7TOJ - chain A; structure by X-ray diffraction, 1.30 A resolution.

[Chain A]
Molecule: SGNH/GDSL hydrolase family protein
From: Chryseobacterium sp. YR480
Sequence (387 residues; numbered 1 to 387; the number before each row is that of its first residue):
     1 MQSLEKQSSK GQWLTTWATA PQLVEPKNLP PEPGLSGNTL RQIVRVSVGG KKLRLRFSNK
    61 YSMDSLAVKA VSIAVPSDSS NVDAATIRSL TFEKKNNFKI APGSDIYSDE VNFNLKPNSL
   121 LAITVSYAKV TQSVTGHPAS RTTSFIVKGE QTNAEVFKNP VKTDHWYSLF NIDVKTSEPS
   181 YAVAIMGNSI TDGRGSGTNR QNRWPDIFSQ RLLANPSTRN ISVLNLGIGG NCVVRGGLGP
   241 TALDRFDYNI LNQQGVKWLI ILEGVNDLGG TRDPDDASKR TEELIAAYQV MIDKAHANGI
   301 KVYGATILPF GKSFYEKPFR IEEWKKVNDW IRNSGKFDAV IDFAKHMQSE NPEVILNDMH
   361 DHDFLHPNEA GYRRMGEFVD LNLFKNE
Disordered / not traced: 1-10, 350-365
Modified positions: Mse1, Mse63, Mse186, Mse291, Mse347, Mse359, Mse375 (selenomethionine)
From the paper describing this entry:
  - catalytic residues: S189, G229, N266, D363, H366
  - conformationally variable residues (order/disorder transition): E350 to L365

[Overview]
From the paper: catalytic residues S189, G229 and N266 among others; conformational variability at E350.
Chain A is SGNH/GDSL hydrolase family protein (Chryseobacterium sp. YR480); the structure, Crystal structure
of carbohydrate esterase CspAcXE, apoenzyme, was determined by X-ray diffraction, deposited together with
7TOG, 7TOH, 7TOI and 7TOK.
